Entry 6CF9 (X-ray diffraction, 2.29 A resolution); this record covers chain A.

== Chain A ==
Protein: Lytic transglycosylase
From: Campylobacter jejuni
UniProtKB: A0A1L7J388 (A0A1L7J388_CAMJU); residues 19-541 here correspond to UniProt positions 18-540 (UniProt number = residue number - 1)
Amino-acid sequence (524 residues; each row starts with the number of its first residue):
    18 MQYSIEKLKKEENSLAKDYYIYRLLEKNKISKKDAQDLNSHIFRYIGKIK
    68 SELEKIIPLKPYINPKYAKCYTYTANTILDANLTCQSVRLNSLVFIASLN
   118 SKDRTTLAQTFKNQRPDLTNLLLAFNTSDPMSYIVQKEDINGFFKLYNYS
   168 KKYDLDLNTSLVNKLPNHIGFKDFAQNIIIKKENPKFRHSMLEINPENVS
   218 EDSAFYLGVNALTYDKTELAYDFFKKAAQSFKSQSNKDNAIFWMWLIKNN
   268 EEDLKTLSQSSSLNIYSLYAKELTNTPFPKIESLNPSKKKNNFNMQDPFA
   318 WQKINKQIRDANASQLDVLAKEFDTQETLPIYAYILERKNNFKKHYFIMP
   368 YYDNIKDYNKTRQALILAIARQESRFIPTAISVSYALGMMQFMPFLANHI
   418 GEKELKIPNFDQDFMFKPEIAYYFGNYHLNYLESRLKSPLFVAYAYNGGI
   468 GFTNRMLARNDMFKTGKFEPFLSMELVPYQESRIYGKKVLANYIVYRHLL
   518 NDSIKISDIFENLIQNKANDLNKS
Unresolved in the structure: 534-541
Cystine bridges: Cys87-Cys102
Sequence notes: initiating methionine (18)
Small-molecule neighbours: 2-(2-methoxyethoxy)ethanol (PG0): Asn464, Gly465, Phe469, Tyr496, Glu498, Ser499
Reported in the primary citation:
  - binding site for 2-(2-methoxyethoxy)ethanol: Phe469, Glu498 (from molecular simulation)
  - catalytic residues: Ser401, Glu498 (proposed by the authors, not directly observed)
  - catalytic residues: Glu390 (by similarity / conservation)
  - post-translational modification sites: Asn99, Asn175, Asn329, Asn376 (citing earlier work)

== Overview ==
Chain A binds 2-(2-methoxyethoxy)ethanol. From the paper: catalytic residues Ser401, Glu498 and Glu390; a
binding site for 2-(2-methoxyethoxy)ethanol at Phe469 and Glu498.
Chain A is Lytic transglycosylase (Campylobacter jejuni); the structure, Crystal structure of soluble lytic
transglycosylase Cj0843 of Campylobacter jejuni at 2.3A resolution in I23 space ..., was determined by X-ray
diffraction together with 6CF8 from the same study.
